PDB entry 8X9X | electron microscopy, 3.10 A resolution | chains C and G of the 18 polymer chains in the assembly

[Chain C]
Protein: Major capsid protein
Source organism: Human alphaherpesvirus 3
UniProtKB: Q6QCL5 (Q6QCL5_HHV3); numbering as in UniProt (aligned over 26-1394)
Chain sequence (1369 residues; each row starts with the number of its first residue):
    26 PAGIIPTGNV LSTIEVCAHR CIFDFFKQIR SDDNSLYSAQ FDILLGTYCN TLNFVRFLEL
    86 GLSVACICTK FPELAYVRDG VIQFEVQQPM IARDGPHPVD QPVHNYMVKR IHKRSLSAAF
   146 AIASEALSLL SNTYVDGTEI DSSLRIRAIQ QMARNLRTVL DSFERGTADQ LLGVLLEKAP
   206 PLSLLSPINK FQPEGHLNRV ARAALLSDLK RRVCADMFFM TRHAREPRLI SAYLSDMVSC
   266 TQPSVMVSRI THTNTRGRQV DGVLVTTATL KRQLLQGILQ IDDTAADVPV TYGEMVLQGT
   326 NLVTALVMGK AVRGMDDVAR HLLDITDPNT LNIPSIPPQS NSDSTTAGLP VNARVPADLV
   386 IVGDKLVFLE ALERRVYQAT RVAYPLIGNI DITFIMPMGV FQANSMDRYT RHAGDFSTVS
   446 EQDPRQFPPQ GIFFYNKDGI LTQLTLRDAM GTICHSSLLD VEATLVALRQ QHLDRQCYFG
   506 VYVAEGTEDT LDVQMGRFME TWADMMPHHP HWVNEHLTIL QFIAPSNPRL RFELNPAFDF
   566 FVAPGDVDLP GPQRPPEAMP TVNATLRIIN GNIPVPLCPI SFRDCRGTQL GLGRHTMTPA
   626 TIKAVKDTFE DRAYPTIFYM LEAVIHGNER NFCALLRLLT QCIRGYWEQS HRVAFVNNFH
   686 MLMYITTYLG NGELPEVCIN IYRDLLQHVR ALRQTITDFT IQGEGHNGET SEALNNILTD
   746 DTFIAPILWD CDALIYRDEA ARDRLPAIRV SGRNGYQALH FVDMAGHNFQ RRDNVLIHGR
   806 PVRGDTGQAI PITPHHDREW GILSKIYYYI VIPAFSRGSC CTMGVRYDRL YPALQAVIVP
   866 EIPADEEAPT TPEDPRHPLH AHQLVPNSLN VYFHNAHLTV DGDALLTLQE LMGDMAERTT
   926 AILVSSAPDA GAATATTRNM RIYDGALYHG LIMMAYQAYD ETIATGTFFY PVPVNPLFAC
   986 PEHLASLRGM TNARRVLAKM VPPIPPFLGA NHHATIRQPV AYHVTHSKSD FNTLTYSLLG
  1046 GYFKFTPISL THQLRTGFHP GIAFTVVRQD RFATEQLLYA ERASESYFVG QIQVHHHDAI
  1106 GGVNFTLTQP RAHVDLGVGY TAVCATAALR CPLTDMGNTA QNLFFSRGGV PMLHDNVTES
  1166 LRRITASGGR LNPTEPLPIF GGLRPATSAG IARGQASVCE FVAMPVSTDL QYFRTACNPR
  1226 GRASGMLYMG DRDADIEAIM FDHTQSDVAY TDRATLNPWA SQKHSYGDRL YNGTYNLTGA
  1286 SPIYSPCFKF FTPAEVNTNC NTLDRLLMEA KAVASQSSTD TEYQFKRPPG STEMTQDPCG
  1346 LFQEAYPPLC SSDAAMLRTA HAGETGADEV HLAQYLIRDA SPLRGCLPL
Disordered / not traced: 339-376
Differences from the reference sequence: conflict Ala814 (Gly in Q6QCL5)
Cystine bridges: Cys846-Cys985

[Chain G]
Protein: Small capsomere-interacting protein
Source organism: Human alphaherpesvirus 3
UniProtKB: U5NQG6 (U5NQG6_HHV3); residues 10-103 here correspond to UniProt positions 14-107 (UniProt number = residue number + 4)
Chain sequence (94 residues; numbered 10 to 103; the number before each row is that of its first residue):
    10 SNPTTFSVEA IAAYTPVALI RLLNASGPLQ PGHRVDIADA RSIYTVGAAA SAARARANHN
    70 ANTIRRTAMF AETDPMTWLR PTVGLRRTFN PRII
Differences from the reference sequence: conflict Arg95 (Lys99 in U5NQG6)

[Chain C / chain G interface]
Residue-residue contacts (34):
  Arg854(C) - Thr86(G)  hydrogen bond (side chain-backbone)
  Arg854(C) - Arg89(G)
  Arg854(C) - Pro90(G)
  Pro857(C) - Leu88(G)
  Ala858(C) - Pro90(G)
  Ala886(C) - Ile73(G)
  Ala886(C) - Phe98(G)  hydrophobic
  His887(C) - Ile73(G)
  His887(C) - Ile102(G)
  Leu889(C) - Leu94(G)  hydrophobic
  Asn892(C) - Asp83(G)  hydrogen bond
  Asn892(C) - Arg89(G)
  Asn892(C) - Pro90(G)
  Asn892(C) - Thr91(G)
  Asn892(C) - Val92(G)  hydrogen bond (side chain-backbone)
  Val896(C) - Val92(G)  hydrophobic
  Val896(C) - Gly93(G)
  Val896(C) - Leu94(G)  hydrophobic
  Tyr897(C) - Val92(G)  hydrophobic
  His899(C) - Thr97(G)  hydrogen bond
  His899(C) - Phe98(G)
  Asn900(C) - Gly93(G)
  Asn900(C) - Arg95(G)  hydrogen bond (backbone-side chain)
  Glu966(C) - Phe79(G)
  Glu966(C) - Ala80(G)  hydrogen bond (backbone-backbone)
  Thr967(C) - Ala80(G)
  Thr967(C) - Thr91(G)
  Thr967(C) - Val92(G)
  Thr967(C) - Gly93(G)
  Thr967(C) - Arg95(G)
  Ile968(C) - Ala80(G)
  Ile968(C) - Val92(G)  hydrophobic
  Ala969(C) - Ala80(G)
  Thr972(C) - Pro90(G)
Other interface residues (no listed pair), chain C (18 interface residues in all): Pro891, Phe973
Other interface residues (no listed pair), chain G (18 interface residues in all): Thr76, Asn99

[In short]
Chain C and chain G each contribute 18 residues to their interface; the contacts include 6 hydrogen bonds.
Polar pairs include Arg854(C)-Thr86(G), Asn892(C)-Asp83(G) and Asn892(C)-Val92(G).
Chain C is Major capsid protein and chain G is Small capsomere-interacting protein, both from Human
alphaherpesvirus 3; the structure, C-hexon capsomer of the VZV C-Capsid, was determined by electron microscopy
(same publication as 8X9W, 8X9Y, 8X9Z, 8XA0, 8XA1, 8XA2 and 8XA3).
